PDB entry 3FYO | X-ray diffraction, 1.90 A resolution | chains B and D of the 4 polymer chains in the assembly

Chain B (and D):
Protein: 3-deoxy-D-manno-octulosonic acid 8-phosphate synthetase
Organism: Neisseria meningitidis serogroup B
Notes: EC 2.5.1.55; chain D of this document is another copy of the same molecule, construct and numbering; everything in this record applies to it too
UniProt: Q9JZ55 (KDSA_NEIMB); residues 1-280 here = UniProt positions 1-280
Amino-acid sequence (280 residues; numbered 1 to 280; the number before each row is that of its first residue):
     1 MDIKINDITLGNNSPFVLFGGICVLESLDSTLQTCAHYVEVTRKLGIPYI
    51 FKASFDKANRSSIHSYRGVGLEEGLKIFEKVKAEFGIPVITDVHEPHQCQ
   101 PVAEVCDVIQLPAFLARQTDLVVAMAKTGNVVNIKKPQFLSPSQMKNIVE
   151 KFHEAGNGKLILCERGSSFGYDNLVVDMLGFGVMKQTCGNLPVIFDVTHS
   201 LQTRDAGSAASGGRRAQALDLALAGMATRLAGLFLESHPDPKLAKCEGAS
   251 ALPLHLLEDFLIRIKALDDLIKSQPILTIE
Unresolved in the structure: 203-212, 240-246, 280 (chain D: 204-213, 240-245, 278-280)
Differences from the reference sequence: engineered mutation Cys-23 (Asn in Q9JZ55), Glu-247 (Asp in Q9JZ55), Ala-249 (Pro in Q9JZ55)

Chain B / chain D interface:
Residue-residue contacts (56; chain B residue first):
  Ala-58(B) with Arg-117(D); Gln-118(D); Thr-119(D), hydrogen bond (backbone-backbone); Asp-120(D)
  Asn-59(B) with Arg-117(D)
  Arg-60(B) with Thr-119(D), hydrogen bond (backbone-side chain)
  Ser-61(B) with Lys-151(D), hydrogen bond (backbone-side chain)
  Ile-63(B) with Thr-119(D); Val-123(D), hydrophobic; Lys-151(D); Glu-154(D); Ala-155(D), hydrophobic
  His-64(B) with Glu-154(D), salt bridge
  Arg-67(B) with Thr-119(D); Asp-120(D)
  Phe-114(B) with Phe-114(D); Leu-115(D); Arg-117(D); Gln-118(D)
  Leu-115(B) with Leu-115(D), hydrophobic
  Arg-117(B) with Ala-58(D); Asn-59(D); Phe-114(D)
  Gln-118(B) with Ala-58(D); Asn-59(D), hydrogen bond; His-94(D)
  Thr-119(B) with Ala-58(D), hydrogen bond (backbone-backbone); Arg-60(D); Ile-63(D); Arg-67(D)
  Asp-120(B) with Arg-67(D), salt bridge
  Val-123(B) with Ile-63(D), hydrophobic
  Gln-138(B) with Phe-139(D)
  Phe-139(B) with Phe-114(D), hydrophobic; Gln-138(D); Phe-139(D), hydrophobic; Ser-168(D)
  Ser-141(B) with Tyr-171(D); Asp-172(D), hydrogen bond
  Pro-142(B) with Tyr-171(D)
  Gln-144(B) with Asp-172(D)
  Lys-151(B) with Arg-60(D), hydrogen bond (side chain-backbone); Ser-61(D)
  Glu-154(B) with Ser-62(D), hydrogen bond; Ile-63(D), hydrogen bond (side chain-backbone)
  Ala-155(B) with Ile-63(D)
  Ser-167(B) with Tyr-171(D)
  Ser-168(B) with Phe-139(D); Ser-168(D)
  Tyr-171(B) with Ser-141(D); Pro-142(D); Ser-167(D); Asp-177(D), hydrogen bond
  Asp-172(B) with Ser-141(D), hydrogen bond; Gln-144(D)
  Asp-177(B) with Tyr-171(D), hydrogen bond
Interface residues without a listed pair, chain B (31 interface residues in all): Ser-62, His-94, Pro-96, Asn-147
Interface residues without a listed pair, chain D (30 interface residues in all): His-64, Glu-95

Overview:
Chain B and chain D form an interface of 31 and 30 residues respectively; the contacts include 12 hydrogen
bonds and 2 salt bridges. Polar pairs include His-64(B)/Glu-154(D), Asp-120(B)/Arg-67(D) and
Arg-60(B)/Thr-119(D).
Chain B and chain D are both 3-deoxy-D-manno-octulosonic acid 8-phosphate synthetase (Neisseria meningitidis
serogroup B); the structure, Crystal structure of the triple mutant (N23C/D247E/P249A) of
3-deoxy-D-manno-octulosonate 8-phosphate synthase (KDO8PS) from Neisseria meningitidis, was determined by
X-ray diffraction together with 3FYP from the same study.
